PDB entry 5XXV | electron microscopy, 6.46 A resolution (low resolution: residue-level contacts below are approximate; hydrogen-bond / salt-bridge calls are withheld) | chains M and N of the 18 polymer chains in the assembly

# Chain M
Molecule: Tubulin alpha-1A chain
Source organism: Sus scrofa
UniProt: P02550 (TBA1A_PIG); numbering as in UniProt (aligned over 2-439)
Amino-acid sequence (438 residues; row label = number of the first residue in the row):
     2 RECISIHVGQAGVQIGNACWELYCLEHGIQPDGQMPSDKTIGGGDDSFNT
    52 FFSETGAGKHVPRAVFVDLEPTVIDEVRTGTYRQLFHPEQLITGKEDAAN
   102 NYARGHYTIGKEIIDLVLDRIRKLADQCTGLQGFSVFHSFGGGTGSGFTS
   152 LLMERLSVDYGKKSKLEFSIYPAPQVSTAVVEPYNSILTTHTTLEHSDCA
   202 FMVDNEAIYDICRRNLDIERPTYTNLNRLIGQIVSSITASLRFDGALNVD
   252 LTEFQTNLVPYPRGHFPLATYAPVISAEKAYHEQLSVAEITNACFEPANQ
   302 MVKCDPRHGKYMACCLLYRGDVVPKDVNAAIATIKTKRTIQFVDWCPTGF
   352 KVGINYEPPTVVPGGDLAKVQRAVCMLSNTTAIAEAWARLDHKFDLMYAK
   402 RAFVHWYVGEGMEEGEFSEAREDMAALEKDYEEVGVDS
Unresolved in the structure: 39-48
Small-molecule neighbours: GTP (guanosine-5'-triphosphate): Gly-10, Gln-11, Ala-12, Gln-15, Ile-16, Asp-98, Ala-99, Ala-100, Asn-101, Ser-140, Gly-143, Gly-144, Thr-145, Gly-146, Ile-171, Thr-179, Glu-183, Asn-206, Tyr-224, Asn-228, Ile-231
UniProt features mapped onto this chain:
  - active site: Glu-254
  - binding site (GTP): Gly-10, Gln-11, Ala-12, Gln-15, Glu-71, Ala-99, Ser-140, Gly-143, Gly-144, Thr-145, Gly-146, Thr-179, Glu-183, Asn-206, Tyr-224, Asn-228, Leu-252
  - binding site (Mg(2+)): Glu-71
  - modified residue: Lys-40 (N6-acetyllysine), Tyr-282 (3'-nitrotyrosine), Ser-439 (Phosphoserine)
  - natural variant: Gly-265 (A265G: this construct carries the variant), Thr-271 to Ala-273 (sequence variant, change not given here)

# Chain N
Molecule: Tubulin beta chain
Source organism: Sus scrofa
UniProt: P02554 (TBB_PIG); the author numbering skips numbers that UniProt does not, so the offset changes along the chain: 2-44 = UniProt 2-44; 47-360 = UniProt 45-358; 369-437 = UniProt 359-427
Amino-acid sequence (426 residues; row label = number of the first residue in the row; note: 10 numbers in that range are skipped by the numbering (no residue carries them; nothing is unmodelled there)):
     2 REIVHIQAGQCGNQIGAKFWEVISDEHGIDPTGSYHGDSDLQL
    47 ERINVYYNEAAGNKYVPRAILVDLEPGTMDSVRSGPFGQIFRPDNFVFGQ
    97 SGAGNNWAKGHYTEGAELVDSVLDVVRKESESCDCLQGFQLTHSLGGGTG
   147 SGMGTLLISKIREEYPDRIMNTFSVVPSPKVSDTVVEPYNATLSVHQLVE
   197 NTDETYCIDNEALYDICFRTLKLTTPTYGDLNHLVSATMSGVTTCLRFPG
   247 QLNADLRKLAVNMVPFPRLHFFMPGFAPLTSRGSQQYRALTVPELTQQMF
   297 DAKNMMAACDPRHGRYLTVAAVFRGRMSMKEVDEQMLNVQNKNSSYFVEW
   347 IPNNVKTAVCDIPP
   369 RGLKMSATFIGNSTAIQELFKRISEQFTAMFRRKAFLHWYTGEGMDEMEF
   419 TEAESNMNDLVSEYQQYQD
Disulfides: Cys-241/Cys-356
Covalent attachments: guanosine-5'-triphosphate (GTP) linked to Lys-254
Small-molecule neighbours:
  - GDP (guanosine-5'-diphosphate): Gly-10, Gln-11, Cys-12, Gln-15, Ile-16, Asn-101, Ser-140, Gly-143, Gly-144, Thr-145, Gly-146, Val-171, Val-177, Asp-179, Glu-183, Asn-206, Tyr-224, Asn-228
  - GTP (guanosine-5'-triphosphate): Gln-247, Leu-248, Asn-249, Asp-329
UniProt features mapped onto this chain:
  - binding site (GTP): Gln-11, Glu-71, Ser-140, Gly-144, Thr-145, Gly-146, Asn-206, Asn-228
  - binding site (Mg(2+)): Glu-71
  - modified residue: Ser-40 (Phosphoserine), Lys-60 (N6-acetyllysine), Ser-174 (Phosphoserine), Thr-287 (Phosphothreonine), Thr-292 (Phosphothreonine), Arg-320 (Omega-N-methylarginine)
  - cross-link (Glycyl lysine isopeptide (Lys-Gly)): Lys-60 (interchain with G-Cter in ubiquitin), Lys-326 (interchain with G-Cter in ubiquitin)

# How chain M and chain N interact
Pairs across the interface (99):
  Gln-11(M) / Gly-246(N)
  Gln-11(M) / Gln-247(N)
  Gln-11(M) / Leu-248(N)
  Gln-11(M) / Asn-249(N)
  Glu-71(M) / Arg-2(N)
  Glu-71(M) / Leu-242(N)
  Pro-72(M) / Arg-48(N)
  Thr-73(M) / Arg-48(N)
  Thr-73(M) / Arg-243(N)
  Thr-73(M) / Phe-244(N)
  Thr-73(M) / Pro-245(N)
  Asp-76(M) / Glu-47(N)
  Asp-76(M) / Arg-48(N)  covalent bond
  Glu-77(M) / Pro-245(N)
  Glu-77(M) / Gly-246(N)
  Lys-96(M) / Arg-2(N)
  Lys-96(M) / Asp-130(N)
  Glu-97(M) / Arg-2(N)  covalent bond
  Glu-97(M) / Gln-133(N)
  Glu-97(M) / Asp-251(N)
  Glu-97(M) / Arg-253(N)
  Asp-98(M) / Ala-250(N)
  Asp-98(M) / Asp-251(N)
  Asp-98(M) / Arg-253(N)
  Ala-100(M) / Arg-253(N)
  Ala-100(M) / Lys-254(N)
  Ala-100(M) / Val-257(N)
  Asn-101(M) / Lys-254(N)
  Asn-101(M) / Asn-258(N)
  Asn-102(M) / Val-257(N)
  Arg-105(M) / Arg-253(N)
  Gly-144(M) / Lys-254(N)
  Pro-175(M) / Asn-349(N)
  Gln-176(M) / Leu-333(N)
  Gln-176(M) / Asn-337(N)
  Val-177(M) / Asp-329(N)
  Val-177(M) / Glu-330(N)
  Val-177(M) / Leu-333(N)
  Ser-178(M) / Asn-349(N)
  Ser-178(M) / Val-351(N)
  Ser-178(M) / Lys-352(N)
  Thr-179(M) / Leu-248(N)
  Thr-179(M) / Asn-249(N)
  Thr-179(M) / Lys-352(N)
  Thr-179(M) / Thr-353(N)  covalent bond
  Ala-180(M) / Asn-258(N)
  Ala-180(M) / Lys-352(N)
  Val-181(M) / Asn-258(N)
  Val-181(M) / Ile-347(N)
  Val-181(M) / Lys-352(N)  covalent bond
  Val-182(M) / Asn-258(N)
  Val-182(M) / Lys-352(N)
  Tyr-210(M) / Met-325(N)
  Tyr-210(M) / Lys-326(N)
  Tyr-210(M) / Asp-329(N)
  Arg-214(M) / Lys-326(N)
  Arg-214(M) / Glu-330(N)
  Arg-221(M) / Ser-324(N)
  Pro-222(M) / Ser-324(N)
  Pro-222(M) / Met-325(N)
  Pro-222(M) / Lys-326(N)
  Thr-223(M) / Ser-324(N)
  Thr-223(M) / Met-325(N)
  Tyr-224(M) / Gln-247(N)
  Tyr-224(M) / Met-325(N)  covalent bond
  Lys-394(M) / Pro-348(N)
  Lys-394(M) / Asn-349(N)
  Phe-395(M) / Pro-348(N)
  Leu-397(M) / Glu-345(N)
  Leu-397(M) / Trp-346(N)
  Leu-397(M) / Ile-347(N)
  Leu-397(M) / Pro-348(N)
  Met-398(M) / Trp-346(N)
  Met-398(M) / Ile-347(N)
  Met-398(M) / Pro-348(N)
  Ala-400(M) / Trp-346(N)
  Lys-401(M) / Trp-346(N)
  Lys-401(M) / Gln-434(N)
  Lys-401(M) / Tyr-435(N)
  Lys-401(M) / Asp-437(N)
  Arg-402(M) / Pro-261(N)
  Ala-403(M) / Pro-261(N)
  Ala-403(M) / Ile-347(N)
  Phe-404(M) / Val-257(N)
  Phe-404(M) / Asn-258(N)
  Phe-404(M) / Met-259(N)
  Phe-404(M) / Val-260(N)
  Phe-404(M) / Pro-261(N)
  Phe-404(M) / Phe-262(N)
  Phe-404(M) / Thr-314(N)
  Phe-404(M) / Ile-347(N)
  Val-405(M) / Pro-261(N)
  His-406(M) / Val-260(N)
  His-406(M) / Pro-261(N)
  His-406(M) / Phe-262(N)
  His-406(M) / Pro-263(N)
  Trp-407(M) / Ala-256(N)
  Trp-407(M) / Val-257(N)
  Trp-407(M) / Val-260(N)
Interface residues without a listed pair, chain M (50 interface residues in all): Ala-99, Ile-110, Gly-143, Ala-174, Pro-184, Glu-207, Asp-211, Glu-220, Leu-227, His-393
Interface residues without a listed pair, chain N (51 interface residues in all): Met-323, Glu-327, Val-328, Met-332, Val-344, Asn-350, Ala-354

# In short
The interface between chain M and chain N involves 50 residues on one side and 51 on the other, with 5
covalent bonds. Bound to chain M: GTP. Ligands of chain N: GDP. Covalently linked GTP: at Lys-254(N).
Here chain M is Tubulin alpha-1A chain and chain N is Tubulin beta chain, both from Sus scrofa. Entry 5XXV
(GDP-microtubule complexed with KIF5C in AMPPNP state) was determined by electron microscopy, deposited
together with 5XXT, 5XXW and 5XXX.
